PDB entry 1AXS | X-ray diffraction, 2.60 A resolution | chains L and H

== Chain L ==
Name: Oxy-cope catalytic antibody
Organism: Homo sapiens
Notes: fragment: fab fragment; antibody fragment or engineered binder
Sequence (211 residues; numbered 1 to 211; the number before each row is that of its first residue):
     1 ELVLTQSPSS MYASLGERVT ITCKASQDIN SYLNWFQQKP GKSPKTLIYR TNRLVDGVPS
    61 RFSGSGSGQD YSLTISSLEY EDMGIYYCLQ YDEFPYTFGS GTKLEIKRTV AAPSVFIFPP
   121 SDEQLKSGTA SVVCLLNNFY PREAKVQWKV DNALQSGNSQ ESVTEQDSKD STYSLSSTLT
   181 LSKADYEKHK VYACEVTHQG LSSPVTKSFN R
Disulfides: Cys-23/Cys-88, Cys-134/Cys-194
Differences from the reference sequence: conflict Met-11 (Leu30 in 243868), Tyr-12 (Ser31 in 243868), Leu-15 (Val34 in 243868), 27 further conflict positions vs the reference (243868) not listed
Metal / ion sites: Cd2+ site 1: Gln-27, Glu-93; Cd2+ site 2 near Glu-143 (its only coordinating residue here); Cd2+ site 3 near Asp-167 (its only coordinating residue here)
Residues lining bound ligands: oxy-cope-hapten (HOP; (1S,2S,5S)2-(4-glutaridylbenzyl)-5-phenyl-1-cyclohexanol): Tyr-32, Asn-34, Phe-36, Leu-89, Tyr-91, Tyr-96, Phe-98

== Chain H ==
Name: Oxy-cope catalytic antibody
Organism: Homo sapiens
Notes: fragment: fab fragment
UniProt: P01857 (GC1_HUMAN); residues 114-214 here correspond to UniProt positions 1-101 (UniProt number = residue number - 113)
Sequence (221 residues; row label = number of the first residue in the row):
     1 QVQLLESGAE LMKPGASVKI SCKATGYTFS SFWIEWVKQR PGHGLEWIGE IL
   521 P
    53 GSGGTHYNEK FKGKATFTAD KSSNTAYMQL
   821 SSL
    83 TSEDSAVYYC ARGHSYYF
  1001 YDG
   101 DYWGQGTSVT VSSASTKGPS VFPLAPSSKS TSGGTAALGC LVKDYFPEPV TVSWNSGALT
   161 SGVHTFPAVL QSSGLYSLSS VVTVPSSSLG TQTYICNVNH KPSNTKVDKK VEPK
Disulfides: Cys-22/Cys-92, Cys-140/Cys-196
Metal / ion sites: Cd2+ site 1 near Ser-74 (its only coordinating residue here); Cd2+ site 2 near Asp-208 (its only coordinating residue here)
Residues lining bound ligands: oxy-cope-hapten (HOP; (1S,2S,5S)2-(4-glutaridylbenzyl)-5-phenyl-1-cyclohexanol): Glu-35, Val-37, Trp-47, Ala-93, Gly-95, His-96, Asp-101, Trp-103, Tyr-1001
UniProt features mapped onto this chain:
  - region: Glu-212 to Lys-214 (Hinge)

== Chain L / chain H interface ==
Residue-residue contacts - 63 pairs, chain L then chain H:
  Glu-1(L) with Lys-62(H), salt bridge
  Asn-34(L) with Asp-101(H), hydrogen bond; Tyr-1001(H), hydrogen bond
  Phe-36(L) with Asp-101(H); Trp-103(H), hydrophobic
  Gln-38(L) with Gln-39(H), hydrogen bond; Tyr-91(H)
  Lys-42(L) with Tyr-91(H)
  Ser-43(L) with Tyr-91(H); Gly-104(H)
  Pro-44(L) with Leu-45(H), hydrophobic; Tyr-91(H); Trp-103(H)
  Lys-45(L) with Trp-103(H)
  Thr-46(L) with Asp-101(H), hydrogen bond; Trp-103(H), hydrogen bond
  Tyr-49(L) with Tyr-1001(H), hydrophobic; Asp-1002(H); Gly-1003(H)
  Asp-56(L) with Asp-1002(H)
  Tyr-87(L) with Gly-44(H); Leu-45(H)
  Phe-94(L) with Trp-47(H), hydrophobic; Glu-50(H); His-58(H)
  Pro-95(L) with Trp-47(H), hydrophobic
  Tyr-96(L) with Trp-47(H)
  Phe-98(L) with Leu-45(H); Glu-46(H); Trp-47(H)
  Val-115(L) with Lys-129(H)
  Phe-116(L) with Lys-129(H); Ala-137(H)
  Ile-117(L) with Ser-127(H); Lys-129(H)
  Phe-118(L) with Leu-124(H); Ala-125(H); Ala-137(H); Leu-138(H), hydrophobic
  Ser-121(L) with Phe-122(H); Pro-123(H)
  Glu-123(L) with Pro-123(H); Lys-209(H), salt bridge
  Gln-124(L) with Phe-122(H); Leu-141(H)
  Ser-131(L) with Lys-143(H)
  Leu-135(L) with Phe-166(H), hydrophobic
  Asn-137(L) with His-164(H), hydrogen bond; Thr-183(H)
  Asn-138(L) with His-164(H), hydrogen bond
  Gln-160(L) with Val-169(H); Leu-170(H), hydrogen bond (side chain-backbone)
  Ser-162(L) with Phe-166(H); Pro-167(H), hydrogen bond (side chain-backbone)
  Val-163(L) with Pro-167(H)
  Thr-164(L) with Thr-165(H); Phe-166(H)
  Asp-167(L) with His-164(H), salt bridge
  Ser-174(L) with His-164(H), hydrogen bond; Phe-166(H)
  Leu-175(L) with Phe-166(H)
  Ser-176(L) with Phe-166(H)
  Lys-207(L) with Lys-129(H)
Also at the interface, not in a pair above, chain L (40 interface residues in all): Val-55, Val-133, Glu-161, Thr-180
Also at the interface, not in a pair above, chain H (44 interface residues in all): Glu-35, Val-37, Asn-60, Gln-105, Pro-126, Thr-131, Thr-135, Ala-136, Val-163, Gln-171, Val-181

== Overview ==
Chain L and chain H form an interface of 40 and 44 residues respectively; the contacts include 10 hydrogen
bonds and 3 salt bridges. Polar pairs include Glu-1(L)/Lys-62(H), Glu-123(L)/Lys-209(H) and
Asp-167(L)/His-164(H). Oxy-cope-hapten is bound between chain L and chain H.
Here chain L is Oxy-cope catalytic antibody and chain H is Oxy-cope catalytic antibody, both from Homo
sapiens. Entry 1AXS (Mature oxy-cope catalytic antibody with hapten) was determined by X-ray diffraction.
